Entry 7I9O (X-ray diffraction, 1.96 A resolution); this record covers chains A and B.

# Chain A
Protein: Serine protease subunit NS2B
Organism: Zika virus
UniProtKB: Q32ZE1 (POLG_ZIKV); residues 46-89 here correspond to UniProt positions 1414-1457 (UniProt number = residue number + 1368)
Chain sequence (46 residues; row label = number of the first residue in the row):
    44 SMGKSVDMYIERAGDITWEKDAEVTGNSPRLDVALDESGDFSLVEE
Not modelled in the structure: 44-49, 89
Construct notes: expression tag (44-45)

# Chain B
Protein: Serine protease NS3
Organism: Zika virus
Notes: EC 3.4.21.91, 3.6.1.15, 3.6.4.13
UniProtKB: Q32ZE1 (POLG_ZIKV); residues 11-177 here correspond to UniProt positions 1509-1675 (UniProt number = residue number + 1498)
Chain sequence (168 residues; numbered 10 to 177; the number before each row is that of its first residue):
    10 MKEVKKGETTDGVYRVMTRRLLGSTQVGVGVMQEGVFHTMWHVTKGAALR
    60 SGEGRLDPYWGDVKQDLVSYCGPWKLDAAWDGLSEVQLLAVPPGERAKNI
   110 QTLPGIFKTKDGDIGAVALDYPAGTSGSPILDKCGRVIGLYGNGVVIKNG
   160 SYVSAITQGKREEETPVE
Not modelled in the structure: 10-15, 172-177
Construct notes: initiating methionine (10); conflict Lys-107 (Arg1605 in Q32ZE1)
Residues lining bound ligands: A1B9O (N-[3-(aminomethyl)phenyl]-2-(propan-2-yl)-1H-1,3-benzimidazole-4-carboxamide): His-51, Asp-75, Tyr-130, Pro-131, Ala-132, Ser-135, Tyr-150, Gly-151, Asn-152, Val-155, Gly-159, Tyr-161

# How chain A and chain B interact
Residue-residue contacts (92):
  Met-51(A) / Met-26(B)
  Met-51(A) / Val-36(B)  hydrophobic
  Met-51(A) / Val-52(B)
  Met-51(A) / Thr-53(B)
  Met-51(A) / Leu-58(B)
  Met-51(A) / Arg-59(B)  hydrogen bond (backbone-backbone)
  Tyr-52(A) / Arg-24(B)
  Tyr-52(A) / Val-25(B)
  Tyr-52(A) / Met-26(B)  hydrogen bond (backbone-backbone)
  Tyr-52(A) / Arg-28(B)  hydrogen bond
  Tyr-52(A) / Ser-33(B)
  Tyr-52(A) / Arg-59(B)
  Ile-53(A) / Tyr-23(B)  hydrophobic
  Ile-53(A) / Arg-24(B)
  Ile-53(A) / Met-41(B)  hydrophobic
  Ile-53(A) / Phe-46(B)  hydrophobic
  Ile-53(A) / Arg-59(B)  hydrogen bond (backbone-backbone)
  Ile-53(A) / Ser-60(B)
  Ile-53(A) / Leu-65(B)  hydrophobic
  Glu-54(A) / Tyr-23(B)
  Glu-54(A) / Arg-24(B)  hydrogen bond (backbone-backbone)
  Arg-55(A) / Glu-17(B)
  Arg-55(A) / Asp-20(B)  hydrogen bond (side chain-backbone)
  Arg-55(A) / Gly-21(B)
  Arg-55(A) / Val-22(B)
  Arg-55(A) / Tyr-23(B)
  Ala-56(A) / Val-22(B)  hydrogen bond (backbone-backbone)
  Ala-56(A) / Val-100(B)  hydrophobic
  Ala-56(A) / Ala-106(B)
  Gly-57(A) / Gly-21(B)
  Gly-57(A) / Val-22(B)  hydrogen bond (backbone-backbone)
  Asp-58(A) / Leu-98(B)
  Ile-59(A) / Gly-21(B)
  Ile-59(A) / Val-40(B)  hydrophobic
  Ile-59(A) / Leu-98(B)  hydrophobic
  Ile-59(A) / Leu-140(B)  hydrophobic
  Ile-59(A) / Gly-144(B)
  Ile-59(A) / Val-146(B)  hydrophobic
  Thr-60(A) / Asn-108(B)  hydrogen bond (backbone-side chain)
  Thr-60(A) / Leu-140(B)
  Trp-61(A) / Glu-94(B)
  Trp-61(A) / Val-95(B)
  Trp-61(A) / Gln-96(B)
  Trp-61(A) / Gln-110(B)
  Trp-61(A) / Leu-140(B)
  Trp-61(A) / Asp-141(B)
  Trp-61(A) / Lys-142(B)
  Glu-62(A) / Gln-96(B)  hydrogen bond (backbone-side chain)
  Glu-62(A) / Asn-108(B)
  Ala-65(A) / Gln-96(B)
  Ala-65(A) / Asn-108(B)
  Glu-66(A) / Ile-109(B)
  Glu-66(A) / Gln-110(B)  hydrogen bond (backbone-backbone)
  Val-67(A) / Glu-94(B)
  Val-67(A) / Gln-110(B)
  Thr-68(A) / Ile-109(B)
  Thr-68(A) / Gln-110(B)  hydrogen bond (backbone-backbone)
  Thr-68(A) / Thr-111(B)  hydrogen bond (backbone-side chain)
  Thr-68(A) / Leu-128(B)
  Gly-69(A) / Thr-111(B)
  Gly-69(A) / Ala-127(B)
  Asn-70(A) / Leu-112(B)
  Asn-70(A) / Ala-127(B)
  Ser-71(A) / Leu-112(B)  hydrogen bond (side chain-backbone)
  Ser-71(A) / Pro-113(B)
  Ser-71(A) / Gly-114(B)
  Pro-72(A) / Gly-114(B)
  Pro-72(A) / Ile-115(B)  hydrogen bond (backbone-backbone)
  Pro-72(A) / Ala-127(B)
  Arg-73(A) / Ile-115(B)
  Arg-73(A) / Lys-117(B)
  Leu-74(A) / Ile-115(B)  hydrogen bond (backbone-backbone)
  Leu-74(A) / Phe-116(B)
  Leu-74(A) / Lys-117(B)  hydrogen bond (backbone-backbone)
  Leu-74(A) / Val-162(B)  hydrophobic
  Asp-75(A) / Lys-117(B)
  Val-76(A) / Phe-116(B)  hydrophobic
  Val-76(A) / Lys-117(B)  hydrogen bond (backbone-backbone)
  Val-76(A) / Thr-118(B)
  Leu-78(A) / Lys-73(B)
  Asp-79(A) / Lys-73(B)
  Glu-80(A) / Lys-73(B)
  Ser-81(A) / Val-72(B)
  Gly-82(A) / Val-72(B)
  Gly-82(A) / Lys-73(B)
  Gly-82(A) / Asn-152(B)  hydrogen bond (backbone-side chain)
  Phe-84(A) / Phe-116(B)  hydrophobic
  Phe-84(A) / Asn-152(B)
  Phe-84(A) / Gly-153(B)
  Phe-84(A) / Val-154(B)
  Leu-86(A) / Val-154(B)  hydrophobic
  Leu-86(A) / Val-155(B)
Other interface residues (no listed pair), chain A (33 interface residues in all): Asp-50, Ser-85
Other interface residues (no listed pair), chain B (57 interface residues in all): Thr-19, Thr-27, Ala-57, Pro-138, Ile-156, Ala-164

# Summary
33 residues of chain A face 57 of chain B across their interface; the contacts include 19 hydrogen bonds.
Among the polar pairs are Tyr-52(A)/Arg-28(B), Arg-55(A)/Asp-20(B) and Thr-60(A)/Asn-108(B). Bound to chain B:
compound A1B9O.
Chain A is Serine protease subunit NS2B and chain B is Serine protease NS3, both from Zika virus; the
structure, Group deposition of ZIKV NS2B-NS3 protease in complex with inhibitors from ASAP Discovery
Consortium -- Crystal ..., was determined by X-ray diffraction.
